Entry 6AIF (X-ray diffraction, 2.30 A resolution); this record covers chains A and B.

# Chain A
Protein: Cysteine synthase
From: Haemophilus influenzae (strain ATCC 51907 / DSM 11121 / KW20 / Rd)
Notes: EC 2.5.1.47
UniProt: P45040 (CYSK_HAEIN); numbering as in UniProt (aligned over 1-316)
Sequence (350 residues; numbered -33 to 316; the number before each row is that of its first residue; numbers below 1 keep their minus sign (Met-33 is residue -33)):
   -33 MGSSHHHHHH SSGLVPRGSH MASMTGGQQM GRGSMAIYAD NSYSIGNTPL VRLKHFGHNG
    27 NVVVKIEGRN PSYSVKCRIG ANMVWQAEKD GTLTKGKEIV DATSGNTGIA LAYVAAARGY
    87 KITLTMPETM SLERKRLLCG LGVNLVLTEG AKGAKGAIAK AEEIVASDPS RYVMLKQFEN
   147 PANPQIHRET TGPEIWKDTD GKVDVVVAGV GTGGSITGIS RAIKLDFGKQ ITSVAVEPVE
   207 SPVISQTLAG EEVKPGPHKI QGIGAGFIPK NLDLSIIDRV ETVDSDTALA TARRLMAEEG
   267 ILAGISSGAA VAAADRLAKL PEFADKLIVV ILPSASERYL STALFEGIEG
Not modelled in the structure: -33 to 1, 312-316
Construct notes: expression tag (-33 to 0); engineered mutation Ala120 (Met in P45040)
Modified residues: Lys42 ((2S)-2-amino-6-[[3-hydroxy-2-methyl-5-(phosphonooxymethyl)pyridin-4-yl]methylideneamino]hexanoic acid; LLP)
UniProt features mapped onto this chain:
  - binding site (hydrogen sulfide): Asn7, Arg35, Leu268
  - binding site (pyridoxal 5'-phosphate): Asn72, Gly177 to Ser181, Ser272
  - modified residue: Lys42 (N6-(pyridoxal phosphate)lysine)

# Chain B
Protein: Peptide from Serine acetyltransferase
UniProt: P29847 (CYSE_SALTY); residues 1-10 here correspond to UniProt positions 264-273 (UniProt number = residue number + 263)
Sequence (10 residues; numbered 1 to 10; the number before each row is that of its first residue):
     1 WHTFEYGDGI
Not modelled in the structure: 1-2
Construct notes: engineered mutation Trp1 (His264 in P29847)

# How chain A and chain B interact
Contacting residue pairs (31):
  Lys42(A) with Ile10(B)
  Thr69(A) with Ile10(B), hydrogen bond (side chain-backbone)
  Ser70(A) with Asp8(B), hydrogen bond; Gly9(B), hydrogen bond (side chain-backbone)
  Gly71(A) with Gly9(B); Ile10(B)
  Asn72(A) with Ile10(B), hydrogen bond (backbone-backbone)
  Thr73(A) with Ile10(B), hydrogen bond (backbone-backbone)
  Pro93(A) with Asp8(B)
  Met96(A) with Asp8(B)
  Ala120(A) with Glu5(B); Tyr6(B); Asp8(B)
  Gln143(A) with Ile10(B), hydrogen bond (side chain-backbone)
  Phe144(A) with Gly7(B); Ile10(B), hydrophobic
  Gly177(A) with Ile10(B)
  Thr178(A) with Ile10(B)
  Gly222(A) with Phe4(B)
  Pro223(A) with Thr3(B); Phe4(B)
  His224(A) with Thr3(B); Phe4(B), hydrogen bond (backbone-backbone)
  Gln227(A) with Phe4(B); Gly9(B)
  Gly228(A) with Gly9(B), hydrogen bond (backbone-backbone); Ile10(B)
  Ala231(A) with Tyr6(B), hydrogen bond (backbone-backbone); Gly7(B), hydrogen bond (backbone-backbone); Ile10(B), hydrophobic
  Phe233(A) with Gly7(B)
Interface residues without a listed pair, chain A (24 interface residues in all): Lys225, Ile226, Ile229, Gly230

# In short
Chain A and chain B form an interface of 24 and 8 residues respectively, with 10 hydrogen bonds. Polar pairs
include Thr69(A)-Ile10(B), Ser70(A)-Asp8(B) and Ser70(A)-Gly9(B). UniProt lists 3 hydrogen sulfide-binding
residues and 7 pyridoxal 5'-phosphate-binding residues on chain A.
Chain A is Cysteine synthase (Haemophilus influenzae (strain ATCC 51907 / DSM 11121 / KW20 / Rd)) and chain B
is Peptide from Serine acetyltransferase; the structure, Crystal structure of M120A mutant of O-acetylserine
sulfhydrylase from Haemophilus influenzae in complex with high affinity ..., was determined by X-ray
diffraction.
